Entry 4UYP (X-ray diffraction, 1.49 A resolution); this record covers chains A and C of the 4 polymer chains in the assembly.

# Chain A (and C)
Name: Cellulosomal scaffoldin anchoring protein C
Source organism: Acetivibrio cellulolyticus
Notes: chain C of this document is another copy of the same molecule, construct and numbering; everything in this record applies to it too
UniProtKB: Q7WYN2 (Q7WYN2_9FIRM); residues 2-143 here correspond to UniProt positions 326-467 (UniProt number = residue number + 324)
Chain sequence (151 residues; each row starts with the number of its first residue):
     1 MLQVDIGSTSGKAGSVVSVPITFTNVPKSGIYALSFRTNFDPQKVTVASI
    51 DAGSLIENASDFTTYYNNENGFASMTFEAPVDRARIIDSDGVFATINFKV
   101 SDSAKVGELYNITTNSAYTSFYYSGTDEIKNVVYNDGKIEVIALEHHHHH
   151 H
Disordered / not traced: 145-151 (chain C: 147-151)
Construct notes: initiating methionine (1); expression tag (144-151)
From the paper describing this entry:
  - specificity-determining residues: Tyr-122 (proposed by the authors, not directly observed)

# Interface between chain A and chain C
Residue-residue contacts (47):
  Met-1(A) with Leu-109(C), hydrophobic
  Asn-39(A) with Asn-115(C); Ser-116(C), hydrogen bond (backbone-side chain); Ala-117(C)
  Phe-40(A) with Ser-116(C), hydrogen bond (backbone-side chain); Ala-117(C)
  Lys-44(A) with Glu-128(C), salt bridge; Lys-130(C)
  Gly-71(A) with Ala-117(C)
  Gly-107(A) with Asn-131(C)
  Glu-108(A) with Lys-130(C), salt bridge
  Leu-109(A) with Met-1(C), hydrophobic; Lys-130(C), hydrogen bond (backbone-backbone); Asn-131(C); Val-133(C), hydrophobic
  Asn-111(A) with Ser-116(C), hydrogen bond (backbone-side chain); Val-132(C), hydrogen bond (side chain-backbone); Tyr-134(C)
  Thr-113(A) with Thr-114(C), hydrogen bond (side chain-backbone); Asn-115(C); Ser-116(C), hydrogen bond (side chain-backbone); Tyr-134(C)
  Thr-114(A) with Thr-113(C), hydrogen bond (backbone-side chain)
  Asn-115(A) with Asn-39(C), hydrogen bond; Asn-115(C)
  Ser-116(A) with Asn-39(C), hydrogen bond (side chain-backbone); Phe-40(C), hydrogen bond (side chain-backbone); Asp-41(C); Asn-111(C), hydrogen bond (side chain-backbone); Thr-113(C), hydrogen bond
  Ala-117(A) with Asn-39(C); Phe-40(C); Asn-70(C); Gly-71(C)
  Glu-128(A) with Lys-44(C), salt bridge
  Lys-130(A) with Lys-44(C); Glu-108(C), salt bridge; Leu-109(C), hydrogen bond (backbone-backbone)
  Asn-131(A) with Gly-107(C); Leu-109(C)
  Val-132(A) with Asn-111(C), hydrogen bond (backbone-side chain)
  Val-133(A) with Leu-109(C), hydrophobic; Asn-111(C); Lys-138(C)
  Tyr-134(A) with Asn-111(C), hydrogen bond (backbone-side chain)
  Asp-136(A) with Asp-136(C)
  Lys-138(A) with Val-133(C)
Other interface residues (no listed pair), chain A (25 interface residues in all): Asp-41, Asn-70, Tyr-110
Other interface residues (no listed pair), chain C (27 interface residues in all): Lys-105, Tyr-118, Ser-120

# In short
The interface between chain A and chain C involves 25 residues on one side and 27 on the other, with 16
hydrogen bonds and 4 salt bridges. Among the polar pairs are Lys-44(A)/Glu-128(C), Glu-108(A)/Lys-130(C) and
Asn-39(A)/Ser-116(C). From the paper: the specificity determinant Tyr-122(A).
Both chains are Cellulosomal scaffoldin anchoring protein C (Acetivibrio cellulolyticus). Entry 4UYP (High
resolution structure of the third cohesin ScaC in complex with the ScaB dockerin with a ...) was determined by
X-ray diffraction (same publication as 4UYQ).
